PDB entry 6YMG | X-ray diffraction, 3.14 A resolution | chains A and C of the 6 polymer chains in the assembly

Chain A:
Protein: HNH endonuclease
Organism: Vibrio campbellii
UniProt: A0A344KQF3 (A0A344KQF3_9VIBR); residues 1-309 here = UniProt positions 1-309
Sequence (309 residues; numbered 1 to 309; the number before each row is that of its first residue):
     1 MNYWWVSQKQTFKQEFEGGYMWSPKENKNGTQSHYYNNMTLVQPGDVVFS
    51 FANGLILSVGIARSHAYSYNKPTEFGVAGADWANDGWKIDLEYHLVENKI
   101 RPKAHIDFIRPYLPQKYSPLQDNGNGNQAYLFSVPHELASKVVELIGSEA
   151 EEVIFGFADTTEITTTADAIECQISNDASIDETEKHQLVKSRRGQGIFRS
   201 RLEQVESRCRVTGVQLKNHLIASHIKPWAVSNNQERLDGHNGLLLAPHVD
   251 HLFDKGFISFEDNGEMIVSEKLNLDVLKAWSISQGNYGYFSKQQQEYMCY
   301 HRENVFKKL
What the authors report for this chain:
  - binding site for the 11-nt DNA strand (chain C): Gln-128
  - conformationally variable residues (loop rearrangement): Pro-24 to His-34, Pro-72 to Asn-84
  - binding site for the 11-nt DNA strand: Gln-128
  - catalytic residues: Asp-254 (proposed by the authors, not directly observed)
  - mutagenesis - E15A, Y130A: decreased catalytic activity on 5hmC containing DNA
  - mutagenesis - S23L, W82A/Y130A, Y130W/F132S, H224A, D250A, D254A: decreased catalytic activity

Chain C:
Molecule: 11-nt DNA strand
Organism: synthetic construct
Sequence (11 nucleotides; row label = number of the first residue in the row):
     1 CCATGCGCTGA
Modified residues: 5CM (5-methyl-2'-deoxy-cytidine-5'-monophosphate) at position 6

Interface between chain A and chain C:
Pairs across the interface (33):
  Ser-7(A) with 5CM_6(C), sugar contact; DG7(C), phosphate contact
  Gln-8(A) with 5CM_6(C), base contact; DG7(C), hydrogen bond to the phosphate
  Lys-9(A) with 5CM_6(C), hydrogen bond to the base; DG7(C), hydrogen bond to the phosphate; DC8(C), base contact; DT9(C), base contact
  Gln-10(A) with 5CM_6(C), hydrogen bond to the base; DG7(C), hydrogen bond to the phosphate
  Thr-11(A) with 5CM_6(C), hydrogen bond to the base
  Glu-15(A) with 5CM_6(C), hydrogen bond to the base
  Trp-22(A) with 5CM_6(C), hydrogen bond to the base
  Asn-27(A) with DT4(C), phosphate contact; DG5(C), sugar contact
  Lys-28(A) with DT4(C), salt bridge to the phosphate; DG5(C), hydrogen bond to the phosphate
  Asn-29(A) with DT4(C), hydrogen bond to the phosphate
  Tyr-36(A) with DG5(C), phosphate contact; 5CM_6(C), hydrogen bond to the phosphate
  Phe-51(A) with DC8(C), phosphate contact
  Gly-54(A) with DC8(C), phosphate contact
  Phe-75(A) with 5CM_6(C), base contact
  Trp-82(A) with 5CM_6(C), hydrogen bond to the phosphate
  Lys-103(A) with DT9(C), salt bridge to the phosphate
  Asn-125(A) with DC8(C), sugar contact
  Gly-126(A) with DG7(C), hydrogen bond to the phosphate; DC8(C), hydrogen bond to the phosphate
  Asn-127(A) with DG7(C), sugar contact
  Gln-128(A) with DG5(C), hydrogen bond to the base; DG7(C), hydrogen bond to the base
  Ala-129(A) with 5CM_6(C), sugar contact
  Tyr-130(A) with 5CM_6(C), base contact
Interface residues without a listed pair, chain A (25 interface residues in all): Ser-23, Pro-24, Gly-124
Interface residues without a listed pair, chain C (7 interface residues in all): DA3

In short:
25 residues of chain A and 7 residues of chain C are in contact; the contacts include 16 hydrogen bonds and 2
salt bridges. Among the polar pairs are Lys-9(A)/5CM_6(C), Gln-10(A)/5CM_6(C) and Thr-11(A)/5CM_6(C). From the
paper: the catalytic residue Asp-254(A); S23L, W82A/Y130A and Y130W/F132S of chain A, among others, reduce
catalytic activity; 8 substitutions were tested in all.
Here chain A is HNH endonuclease (Vibrio campbellii) and chain C is an 11-nt DNA strand (synthetic construct).
Entry 6YMG (VcaM4I restriction endonuclease in complex with 5mC-modified dsDNA) was determined by X-ray
diffraction (same publication as 6YJB and 6YKF).
